4IUZ - chains A and B; structure by X-ray diffraction, 1.60 A resolution.

[Chain A]
Name: Insulin A chain
Reference sequence: P01308 (INS_HUMAN); residues 1-21 here correspond to UniProt positions 90-110 (UniProt number = residue number + 89)
Sequence (21 residues; numbered 1 to 21; the number before each row is that of its first residue):
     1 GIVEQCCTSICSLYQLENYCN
Disulfide bonds: C6-C11

[Chain B]
Name: Insulin B chain
Reference sequence: P01308 (INS_HUMAN); residues 1-30 here correspond to UniProt positions 25-54 (UniProt number = residue number + 24)
Sequence (30 residues; row label = number of the first residue in the row):
     1 FVNQHLCGSDLVEALYLVCGERGFFYTKPT
Differences from the reference sequence: engineered mutation D10 (His34 in P01308), K28 (Pro52 in P01308), P29 (Lys53 in P01308)

[Interface between chain A and chain B]
Cross-chain cystine bridges: C7(A)-C7(B), C20(A)-C19(B)
Residue-residue contacts - 32 pairs, chain A then chain B:
  G1(A) with P29(B); T30(B)
  I2(A) with L15(B), hydrophobic; Y26(B), hydrophobic; P29(B), hydrogen bond (backbone-backbone)
  V3(A) with P29(B), hydrogen bond (backbone-backbone)
  E4(A) with P29(B); T30(B), covalent bond
  C6(A) with H5(B); L6(B), hydrogen bond (backbone-backbone)
  C7(A) with H5(B), hydrogen bond (backbone-side chain); L6(B); C7(B), disulfide
  S9(A) with H5(B), hydrogen bond (backbone-side chain)
  I10(A) with V2(B); Q4(B); H5(B)
  C11(A) with Q4(B), hydrogen bond (backbone-side chain)
  L13(A) with Q4(B)
  L16(A) with A14(B), hydrophobic; L15(B), hydrophobic
  E17(A) with V18(B)
  Y19(A) with L15(B), hydrophobic; F24(B); F25(B), hydrogen bond (backbone-backbone); Y26(B), hydrophobic
  C20(A) with C19(B), disulfide; G23(B)
  N21(A) with R22(B), hydrogen bond (backbone-side chain); G23(B), hydrogen bond (backbone-backbone); F24(B); F25(B)
Also at the interface, not in a pair above, chain A (17 interface residues in all): T8, S12
Also at the interface, not in a pair above, chain B (19 interface residues in all): N3, L11, K28

[Overview]
The interface between chain A and chain B involves 17 residues on one side and 19 on the other; the contacts
include 2 disulfide bonds, 1 covalent bond and 9 hydrogen bonds. Among the polar pairs are C7(A)-H5(B),
S9(A)-H5(B) and C11(A)-Q4(B).
Chain A is Insulin A chain and chain B is Insulin B chain; the structure, High resolution crystal structure of
racemic ester insulin, was determined by X-ray diffraction.
